PDB entry 4AU2 | X-ray diffraction, 2.30 A resolution | chains B and G of the 5 polymer chains in the assembly

Chain B:
Name: Serpin peptidase inhibitor, clade H (heat shock protein 47), member 1, (collagen binding protein 1)
Source organism: Canis lupus familiaris
Reference sequence: C7C419 (C7C419_CANFA); residue numbers follow UniProt; this construct covers 36-418
Amino-acid sequence (392 residues; row label = number of the first residue in the row):
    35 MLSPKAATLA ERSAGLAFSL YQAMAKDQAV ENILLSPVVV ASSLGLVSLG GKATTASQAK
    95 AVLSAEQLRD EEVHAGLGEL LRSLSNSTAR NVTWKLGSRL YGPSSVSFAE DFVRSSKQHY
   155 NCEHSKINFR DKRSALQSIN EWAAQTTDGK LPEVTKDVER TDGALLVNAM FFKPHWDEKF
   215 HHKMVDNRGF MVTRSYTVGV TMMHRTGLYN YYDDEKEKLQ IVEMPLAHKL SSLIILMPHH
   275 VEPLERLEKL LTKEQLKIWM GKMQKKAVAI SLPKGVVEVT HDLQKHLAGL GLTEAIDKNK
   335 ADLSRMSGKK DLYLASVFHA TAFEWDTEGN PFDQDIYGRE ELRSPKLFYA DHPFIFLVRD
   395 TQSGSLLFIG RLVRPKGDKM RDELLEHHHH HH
Not modelled in the structure: 35, 117-126, 343-345, 366-374, 412-426
Sequence notes: expression tag (35, 419-426)
What the authors report for this chain:
  - specificity-determining residues: Y383 (proposed by the authors, not directly observed)
  - disease-associated variants - L326P: decreased expression
  - disease-associated variants - L78P: decreased expression (citing earlier work)

Chain G:
Name: 15ER collagen model peptide 15-R8
Amino-acid sequence (16 residues; numbered 0 to 15; the number before each row is that of its first residue; numbering starts at 0):
     0 XPPGPPGPRG PPGPPX
Not modelled in the structure: 14-15
Modified / non-standard residues: ACE (acetyl group) at position 0; NH2 (amino group) at position 15

Interface between chain B and chain G:
Residue-residue contacts (20; chain B residue first):
  M218(B) with P2(G); G3(G); P4(G)
  D220(B) with P4(G)
  R222(B) with P4(G); P5(G), hydrogen bond (side chain-backbone); G6(G), hydrogen bond (side chain-backbone); P7(G)
  M225(B) with R8(G)
  R228(B) with P11(G)
  H238(B) with P4(G); P5(G)
  H274(B) with R8(G)
  S305(B) with P5(G)
  L381(B) with P5(G), hydrophobic
  Y383(B) with G6(G); P7(G); R8(G)
  D385(B) with R8(G), salt bridge
  H386(B) with R8(G)
Interface residues without a listed pair, chain B (14 interface residues in all): H215, A303
Interface residues without a listed pair, chain G (9 interface residues in all): P1

Summary:
Chain B and chain G form an interface of 14 and 9 residues respectively; the contacts include 2 hydrogen bonds
and 1 salt bridge. Polar pairs include D385(B)-R8(G), R222(B)-P5(G) and R222(B)-G6(G). From the paper: L326P
and L78P of chain B reduce expression; the specificity determinant Y383(B).
Chain B is Serpin peptidase inhibitor, clade H (heat shock protein 47), member 1, (collagen binding protein 1)
(Canis lupus familiaris) and chain G is 15ER collagen model peptide 15-R8; the structure, Crystal Structure of
a Hsp47-collagen complex, was determined by X-ray diffraction together with 3ZHA, 4AU3, 4AU4 and 4AXY from the
same study.
